PDB entry 5ED8 | X-ray diffraction, 2.50 A resolution | chain A

[Chain A]
Protein: MKIAA0668 protein
From: Mus musculus
UniProt: Q6A022 (Q6A022_MOUSE); residues 438-699 here correspond to UniProt positions 433-694 (UniProt number = residue number - 5)
Sequence (268 residues; each row starts with the number of its first residue):
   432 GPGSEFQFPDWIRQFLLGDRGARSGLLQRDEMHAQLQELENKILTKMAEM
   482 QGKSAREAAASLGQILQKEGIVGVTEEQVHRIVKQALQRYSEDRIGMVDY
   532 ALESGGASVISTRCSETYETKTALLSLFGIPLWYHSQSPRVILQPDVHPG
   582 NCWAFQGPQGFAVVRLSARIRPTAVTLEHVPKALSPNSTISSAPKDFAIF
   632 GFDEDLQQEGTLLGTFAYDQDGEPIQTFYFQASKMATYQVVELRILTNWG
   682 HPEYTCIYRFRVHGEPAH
Disordered / not traced: 432-453, 699
Differences from the reference sequence: expression tag (432-437)
What the authors report for this chain:
  - contacts within the chain: E471-R520 (salt bridge), E471-Y565 (hydrogen bond)
  - conformationally variable residues (side-chain flip): A554, L555, L556, S557, W564, Y565
  - mutagenesis - E471A: increased binding to KASH2 peptide
  - mutagenesis - E471A: increased localization to KASH2

[Summary]
The paper reports that E471A increases binding to KASH2 peptide; conformational variability at A554, L555 and
L556 among others.
Chain A is MKIAA0668 protein (Mus musculus); the structure, Crystal structure of CC2-SUN of mouse SUN2, was
determined by X-ray diffraction together with 5ED9 from the same study.
